Entry 4OZH (X-ray diffraction, 2.80 A resolution); this record covers chains H and J of the 5 polymer chains in the assembly.

[Chain H]
Protein: T-cell receptor, s16, beta chain
Source organism: Homo sapiens
Notes: engineered mutation(s): C202A, S184C
Chain sequence (241 residues; numbered 3 to 257; 14 numbers in that range are skipped by the numbering (no residue carries them; nothing is unmodelled there); the number before each row is that of its first residue):
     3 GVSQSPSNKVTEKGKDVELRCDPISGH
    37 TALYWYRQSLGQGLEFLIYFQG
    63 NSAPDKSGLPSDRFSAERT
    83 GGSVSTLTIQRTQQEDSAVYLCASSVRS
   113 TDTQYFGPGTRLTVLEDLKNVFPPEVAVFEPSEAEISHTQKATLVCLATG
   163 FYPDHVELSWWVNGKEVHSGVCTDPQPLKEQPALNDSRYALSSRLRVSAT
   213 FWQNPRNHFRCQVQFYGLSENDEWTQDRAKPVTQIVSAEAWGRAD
Not modelled in the structure: 257
Disulfide bonds: Cys23-Cys104, Cys158-Cys223
Bound ions: Ca2+: Asp18 (shared with 1 residue of chain G)

[Chain J]
Protein: Gliadin-alpha2 peptide
Source organism: Triticum aestivum
Chain sequence (13 residues; row label = number of the first residue in the row):
     2 APQPELPYPQPGS

[Chain H / chain J interface]
Pairs across the interface (8; chain H residue first):
  Thr37(H) with Pro10(J)
  Val108(H) with Tyr9(J), hydrophobic; Pro10(J)
  Arg109(H) with Leu7(J); Pro8(J), hydrogen bond (side chain-backbone); Tyr9(J)
  Thr113(H) with Leu7(J)
  Asp114(H) with Tyr9(J), hydrogen bond

[Overview]
5 residues of chain H and 4 residues of chain J are in contact; the contacts include 2 hydrogen bonds. Polar
contacts include Arg109(H)-Pro8(J) and Asp114(H)-Tyr9(J).
Chain H is T-cell receptor, s16, beta chain (Homo sapiens) and chain J is Gliadin-alpha2 peptide (Triticum
aestivum); the structure, S16 protein complex, was determined by X-ray diffraction (same publication as 4OZF
and 4OZI).
